Entry 7AFL (electron microscopy, 4.20 A resolution (low resolution: residue-level contacts below are approximate; hydrogen-bond / salt-bridge calls are withheld)); this record covers chains A and T of the 14 polymer chains in the assembly.

Chain A:
Molecule: 16SrRNA
Source organism: Escherichia coli
Sequence (1542 nucleotides; numbered 1 to 1542; the number before each row is that of its first residue):
     1 AAAUUGAAGA GUUUGAUCAU GGCUCAGAUU GAACGCUGGC GGCAGGCCUA ACACAUGCAA
    61 GUCGAACGGU AACAGGAAGA AGCUUGCUUC UUUGCUGACG AGUGGCGGAC GGGUGAGUAA
   121 UGUCUGGGAA ACUGCCUGAU GGAGGGGGAU AACUACUGGA AACGGUAGCU AAUACCGCAU
   181 AACGUCGCAA GACCAAAGAG GGGGACCUUC GGGCCUCUUG CCAUCGGAUG UGCCCAGAUG
   241 GGAUUAGCUA GUAGGUGGGG UAACGGCUCA CCUAGGCGAC GAUCCCUAGC UGGUCUGAGA
   301 GGAUGACCAG CCACACUGGA ACUGAGACAC GGUCCAGACU CCUACGGGAG GCAGCAGUGG
   361 GGAAUAUUGC ACAAUGGGCG CAAGCCUGAU GCAGCCAUGC CGCGUGUAUG AAGAAGGCCU
   421 UCGGGUUGUA AAGUACUUUC AGCGGGGAGG AAGGGAGUAA AGUUAAUACC UUUGCUCAUU
   481 GACGUUACCC GCAGAAGAAG CACCGGCUAA CUCCGUGCCA GCAGCCXCGG UAAUACGGAG
   541 GGUGCAAGCG UUAAUCGGAA UUACUGGGCG UAAAGCGCAC GCAGGCGGUU UGUUAAGUCA
   601 GAUGUGAAAU CCCCGGGCUC AACCUGGGAA CUGCAUCUGA UACUGGCAAG CUUGAGUCUC
   661 GUAGAGGGGG GUAGAAUUCC AGGUGUAGCG GUGAAAUGCG UAGAGAUCUG GAGGAAUACC
   721 GGUGGCGAAG GCGGCCCCCU GGACGAAGAC UGACGCUCAG GUGCGAAAGC GUGGGGAGCA
   781 AACAGGAUUA GAUACCCUGG UAGUCCACGC CGUAAACGAU GUCGACUUGG AGGUUGUGCC
   841 CUUGAGGCGU GGCUUCCGGA GCUAACGCGU UAAGUCGACC GCCUGGGGAG UACGGCCGCA
   901 AGGUUAAAAC UCAAAUGAAU UGACGGGGGC CCGCACAAGC GGUGGAGCAU GUGGUUUAAU
   961 UCGAUGXAAC GCGAAGAACC UUACCUGGUC UUGACAUCCA CGGAAGUUUU CAGAGAUGAG
  1021 AAUGUGCCUU CGGGAACCGU GAGACAGGUG CUGCAUGGCU GUCGUCAGCU CGUGUUGUGA
  1081 AAUGUUGGGU UAAGUCCCGC AACGAGCGCA ACCCUUAUCC UUUGUUGCCA GCGGUCCGGC
  1141 CGGGAACUCA AAGGAGACUG CCAGUGAUAA ACUGGAGGAA GGUGGGGAUG ACGUCAAGUC
  1201 AUCAUGGCCC UUACGACCAG GGCUACACAC GUGCUACAAU GGCGCAUACA AAGAGAAGCG
  1261 ACCUCGCGAG AGCAAGCGGA CCUCAUAAAG UGCGUCGUAG UCCGGAUUGG AGUCUGCAAC
  1321 UCGACUCCAU GAAGUCGGAA UCGCUAGUAA UCGUGGAUCA GAAUGCCACG GUGAAUACGU
  1381 UCCCGGGCCU UGUACACACC GCCCGUXACA CCAUGGGAGU GGGUUGCAAA AGAAGUAGGU
  1441 AGCUUAACCU UCGGGAGGGC GCUUACCACU UUGUGAUUCA UGACUGGGGU GAAGUCGUAA
  1501 CAAGGUAACC GUAGGGGAAC CUGCGGUUGG AUCACCUCCU UA
Disordered / not traced: 931-1386, 1398-1408, 1492-1506, 1537-1542
Covalent attachments: covalent link U793-MA6_1518
Modified positions: PSU (pseudouridine-5'-monophosphate) at position 516, G7M (N7-methyl-guanosine-5'-monophosphate) at position 527, 2MG (2N-methylguanosine-5'-monophosphate) at position 966, 5MC (5-methylcytidine-5'-monophosphate) at position 967, 2MG (2N-methylguanosine-5'-monophosphate) at position 1207, 4OC (4n,o2'-methylcytidine-5'-monophosphate) at position 1402, 5MC (5-methylcytidine-5'-monophosphate) at position 1407, UR3 (3-methyluridine-5'-monophoshate) at position 1498, 2MG (2N-methylguanosine-5'-monophosphate) at position 1516, MA6 (6N-dimethyladenosine-5'-monophoshate) at position 1518, MA6 (6N-dimethyladenosine-5'-monophoshate) at position 1519
Metal / ion sites: Mg2+ site 1: G31, C48; Mg2+ site 2: C48, U114, G115; Mg2+ site 3 near A53 (its only coordinating residue here); Mg2+ site 4: C58, A59, U387; Mg2+ site 5: A109, G331; Mg2+ site 6 near G113 (its only coordinating residue here); Mg2+ site 7: A116, G117, G289; Mg2+ site 8 near U150 (its only coordinating residue here); Mg2+ site 9 near A171 (its only coordinating residue here); Mg2+ site 10 near C352 (its only coordinating residue here); Mg2+ site 11: G450, A452; Mg2+ site 12 near A547 (its only coordinating residue here); 10 more Mg2+ sites not listed

Chain T:
Molecule: 30S ribosomal protein S20
Source organism: Escherichia coli
UniProtKB: C3TRH7 (C3TRH7_ECOLX); residue numbers follow UniProt; this construct covers 1-87
Amino-acid sequence (87 residues; row label = number of the first residue in the row):
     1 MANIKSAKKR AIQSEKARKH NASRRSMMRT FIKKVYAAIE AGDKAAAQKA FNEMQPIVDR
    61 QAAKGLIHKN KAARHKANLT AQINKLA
Disordered / not traced: 1

How chain A and chain T interact:
Residue-residue contacts (80; chain A residue first):
  A60(A) with Ile4(T)
  G61(A) with Ile4(T); Ser6(T)
  A101(A) with Lys5(T)
  G102(A) with Lys5(T)
  U103(A) with Lys9(T)
  G104(A) with Lys9(T); Gln13(T)
  G105(A) with Gln13(T)
  C106(A) with Arg10(T)
  G107(A) with Ser6(T); Arg10(T)
  G108(A) with Arg10(T)
  C132(A) with His68(T); Asn70(T)
  U133(A) with His68(T)
  C175(A) with His20(T)
  C176(A) with His20(T); Arg24(T); Lys64(T)
  G177(A) with Arg60(T); Lys64(T)
  C178(A) with Arg60(T)
  G184(A) with Asp59(T)
  U185(A) with Ala73(T); Lys76(T)
  C186(A) with Ala73(T); Ala77(T); Thr80(T)
  G187(A) with Ala77(T); Thr80(T)
  A192(A) with Asn52(T); Gln55(T)
  C193(A) with Asn52(T); Gln55(T); Pro56(T); Asp59(T)
  C194(A) with Pro56(T); Asp59(T); Arg60(T)
  A195(A) with Ala63(T)
  U224(A) with Lys69(T)
  G258(A) with Gln82(T)
  G259(A) with Tyr36(T)
  G260(A) with Arg74(T); His75(T)
  U261(A) with Lys71(T); Arg74(T)
  A262(A) with Asn70(T)
  A263(A) with Asn70(T); Arg74(T)
  C322(A) with Arg18(T)
  U323(A) with Arg18(T); Asn21(T); Arg25(T)
  G324(A) with Ala17(T); Asn21(T)
  G331(A) with Asn3(T)
  G332(A) with Ala2(T); Asn3(T); Ile4(T); Ala7(T); Ala11(T)
  U333(A) with Ala2(T)
  A1437(A) with Arg29(T)
  G1438(A) with Arg29(T); Lys33(T)
  G1439(A) with Lys33(T)
  A1456(A) with Phe31(T); Lys34(T)
  G1457(A) with Met27(T); Thr30(T); Phe31(T); Lys34(T)
  G1458(A) with Ser23(T); Ser26(T); Met27(T); Thr30(T)
  G1459(A) with Ser23(T); Ser26(T)
Also at the interface, not in a pair above, chain A (45 interface residues in all): G257
Also at the interface, not in a pair above, chain T (46 interface residues in all): Ser14, Ala22, Lys85

Overview:
The interface between chain A and chain T involves 45 residues on one side and 46 on the other. G31(A) and
C48(A) form the Mg2+ site 1. C48(A), U114(A) and G115(A) form the Mg2+ site 2.
Chain A is 16SrRNA and chain T is 30S ribosomal protein S20, both from Escherichia coli; the structure,
Bacterial 30S ribosomal subunit assembly complex state D (multibody refinement for body domain of 30S
ribosome), was determined by electron microscopy together with 7AF3, 7AF5, 7AF8, 7AFA, 7AFD, 7AFH and 17
further entries from the same study.
